PDB entry 4AX3 | X-ray diffraction, 1.60 A resolution | chain B

== Chain B ==
Molecule: Copper-containing nitrite reductase
Organism: Ralstonia pickettii
Notes: EC 1.7.2.1
UniProt: E2STD2 (E2STD2_9RALS); residues 1-468 here correspond to UniProt positions 32-499 (UniProt number = residue number + 31)
Amino-acid sequence (468 residues; each row starts with the number of its first residue):
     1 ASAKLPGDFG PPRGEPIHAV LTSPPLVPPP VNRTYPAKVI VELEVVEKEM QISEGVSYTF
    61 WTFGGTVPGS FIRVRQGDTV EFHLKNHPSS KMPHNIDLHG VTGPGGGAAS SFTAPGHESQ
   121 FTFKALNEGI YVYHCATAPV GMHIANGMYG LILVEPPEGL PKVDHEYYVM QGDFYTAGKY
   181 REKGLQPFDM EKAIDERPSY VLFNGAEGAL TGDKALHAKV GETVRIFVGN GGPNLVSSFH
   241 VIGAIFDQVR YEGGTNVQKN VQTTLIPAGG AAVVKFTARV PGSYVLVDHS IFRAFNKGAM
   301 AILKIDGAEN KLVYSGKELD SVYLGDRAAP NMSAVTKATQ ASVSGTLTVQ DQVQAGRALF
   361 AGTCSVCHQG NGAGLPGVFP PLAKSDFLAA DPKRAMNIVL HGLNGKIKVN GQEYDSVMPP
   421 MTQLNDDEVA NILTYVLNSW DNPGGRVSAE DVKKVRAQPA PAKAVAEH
Not modelled in the structure: 1-3, 459-468
Covalent attachments: heme c (HEC) linked to Cys364, Cys367
Metal / ion sites: Cu ion site 1: His94, Cys135, His143, Met148; Cu ion site 2: His99, His134, His289; heme c Fe: His368, Met418
Ligand contacts: heme c (HEC): Met92, Thr363, Val366, His368, Val378, Phe379, Pro380, Pro381, Leu382, Ser385, Phe387, Leu388, Ile398, Val399, Leu403, Asn404, Gly405, Ile407, Val409, Tyr414, Asp415, Ser416, Val417, Met418, Pro419, Met421, Leu424, Ile432, Leu433, Val436

== In short ==
Covalently linked heme c: at Cys364. The Cu ion site 1 is built by His94, Cys135, His143 and Met148. The Cu
ion site 2 is built by His99, His134 and His289.
Chain B is Copper-containing nitrite reductase (Ralstonia pickettii); the structure, Structure of three-domain
heme-Cu nitrite reductase from Ralstonia pickettii at 1.6 A resolution, was determined by X-ray diffraction
(same publication as 2YQB, 3ZBM and 3ZIY).
